PDB entry 8ZAC | X-ray diffraction, 2.45 A resolution | chains A and B

[Chain A (and B)]
Molecule: Alpha-ionylideneethane synthase aba3
Organism: Botrytis cinerea B05.10
Notes: EC 4.2.3.-; chain B of this document is another copy of the same molecule, construct and numbering; everything in this record applies to it too
Reference sequence: A0A384JQC9 (ABA3_BOTFB); residue numbers follow UniProt; this construct covers 1-440
Chain sequence (463 residues; each row starts with the number of its first residue; numbers below 1 keep their minus sign (His-22 is residue -22)):
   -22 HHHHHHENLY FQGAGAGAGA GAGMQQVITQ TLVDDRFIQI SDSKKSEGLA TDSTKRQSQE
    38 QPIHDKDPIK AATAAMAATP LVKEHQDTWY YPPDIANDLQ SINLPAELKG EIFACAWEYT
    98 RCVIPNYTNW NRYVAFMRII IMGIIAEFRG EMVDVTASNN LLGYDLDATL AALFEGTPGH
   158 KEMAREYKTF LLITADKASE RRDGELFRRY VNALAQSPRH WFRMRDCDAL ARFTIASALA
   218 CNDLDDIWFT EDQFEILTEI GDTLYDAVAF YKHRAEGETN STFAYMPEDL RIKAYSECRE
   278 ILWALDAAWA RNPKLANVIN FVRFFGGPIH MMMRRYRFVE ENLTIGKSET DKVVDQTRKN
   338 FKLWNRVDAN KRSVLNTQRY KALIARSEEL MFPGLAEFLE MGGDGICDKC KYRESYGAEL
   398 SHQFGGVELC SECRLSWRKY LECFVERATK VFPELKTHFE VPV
Disordered / not traced: -22 to 60, 326-351, 436-440 (chain B: -22 to 59, 331-338, 393-402, 437-440)
Sequence notes: expression tag (-22 to 0)
Bound ions: Zn2+: Cys384, Cys387, Cys407, Cys410

[Interface between chain A and chain B]
Pairs across the interface (130):
  His62(A) - Ser273(B)
  His62(A) - Glu274(B)
  His62(A) - Glu277(B)  salt bridge
  Asp64(A) - Glu277(B)
  Thr65(A) - Glu277(B)  hydrogen bond (backbone-side chain)
  Tyr67(A) - Glu277(B)
  Tyr67(A) - Ala281(B)  hydrophobic
  Tyr67(A) - Ala284(B)  hydrophobic
  Tyr68(A) - Ala284(B)
  Asp71(A) - Arg288(B)  salt bridge
  Ala73(A) - Phe436(B)
  Trp94(A) - Asp283(B)
  Trp94(A) - Ala284(B)
  Glu95(A) - Trp280(B)
  Arg98(A) - Trp280(B)
  Arg98(A) - Asp283(B)  salt bridge
  Arg98(A) - Ala293(B)  hydrogen bond (side chain-backbone)
  Arg98(A) - Ile296(B)
  Arg98(A) - Asn297(B)  hydrogen bond
  Arg98(A) - Arg300(B)
  Cys99(A) - Trp280(B)  hydrophobic
  Pro102(A) - Asn103(B)
  Pro102(A) - Asn297(B)  hydrogen bond (backbone-side chain)
  Asn103(A) - Asn103(B)  hydrogen bond
  Tyr104(A) - Ala287(B)
  Tyr104(A) - Arg288(B)  hydrogen bond (side chain-backbone)
  Tyr104(A) - Asn289(B)  hydrogen bond (side chain-backbone)
  Tyr104(A) - Pro290(B)
  Trp107(A) - Ala287(B)  hydrophobic
  Trp107(A) - Arg288(B)
  Ala244(A) - Leu320(B)  hydrophobic
  Val245(A) - Met308(B)  hydrophobic
  Val245(A) - Phe315(B)  hydrophobic
  Leu267(A) - Lys60(B)
  Arg268(A) - Leu320(B)
  Ile269(A) - Val316(B)
  Ile269(A) - Asn319(B)
  Ile269(A) - Leu320(B)  hydrophobic
  Lys270(A) - Lys60(B)  hydrogen bond (side chain-backbone)
  Tyr272(A) - Met308(B)  hydrogen bond (side chain-backbone)
  Tyr272(A) - Phe315(B)
  Tyr272(A) - Val316(B)  hydrophobic
  Tyr272(A) - Leu320(B)  hydrophobic
  Ser273(A) - His62(B)
  Ser273(A) - Val316(B)
  Glu274(A) - His62(B)
  Arg276(A) - Met308(B)  hydrogen bond (side chain-backbone)
  Arg276(A) - Met309(B)
  Arg276(A) - Met310(B)
  Arg276(A) - Arg311(B)
  Arg276(A) - Val316(B)
  Glu277(A) - His62(B)  salt bridge
  Glu277(A) - Asp64(B)
  Glu277(A) - Thr65(B)  hydrogen bond (side chain-backbone)
  Glu277(A) - Tyr67(B)
  Glu277(A) - Arg311(B)  salt bridge
  Trp280(A) - Trp94(B)
  Trp280(A) - Glu95(B)
  Trp280(A) - Arg98(B)
  Trp280(A) - Cys99(B)  hydrophobic
  Trp280(A) - Met309(B)  hydrogen bond (side chain-backbone)
  Trp280(A) - Arg311(B)
  Ala281(A) - Tyr67(B)  hydrophobic
  Asp283(A) - Trp94(B)
  Asp283(A) - Arg98(B)  salt bridge
  Ala284(A) - Tyr68(B)
  Ala284(A) - Trp94(B)  hydrophobic
  Ala287(A) - Pro69(B)  hydrophobic
  Ala287(A) - Trp107(B)  hydrophobic
  Arg288(A) - Asp71(B)  salt bridge
  Arg288(A) - Tyr104(B)  hydrogen bond (backbone-side chain)
  Arg288(A) - Trp107(B)
  Asn289(A) - Tyr104(B)  hydrogen bond (backbone-side chain)
  Pro290(A) - Tyr104(B)
  Ala293(A) - Arg98(B)
  Ile296(A) - Arg98(B)
  Asn297(A) - Arg98(B)  hydrogen bond
  Asn297(A) - Pro102(B)  hydrogen bond (side chain-backbone)
  Asn297(A) - Asn103(B)
  Arg300(A) - Arg98(B)
  Arg300(A) - Met309(B)
  Phe301(A) - Pro102(B)  hydrophobic
  Phe301(A) - Phe301(B)  hydrophobic
  Phe301(A) - Met309(B)  hydrophobic
  Gly304(A) - Met308(B)
  Pro305(A) - Met308(B)
  Pro305(A) - Met309(B)  hydrophobic
  Met308(A) - Val245(B)  hydrophobic
  Met308(A) - Tyr272(B)  hydrogen bond (backbone-side chain)
  Met308(A) - Arg276(B)  hydrogen bond (backbone-side chain)
  Met308(A) - Gly304(B)
  Met308(A) - Pro305(B)
  Met308(A) - Ile322(B)  hydrophobic
  Met309(A) - Arg276(B)
  Met309(A) - Trp280(B)  hydrogen bond (backbone-side chain)
  Met309(A) - Arg300(B)
  Met309(A) - Phe301(B)  hydrophobic
  Met309(A) - Pro305(B)  hydrophobic
  Met310(A) - Arg276(B)
  Arg311(A) - Arg276(B)
  Arg311(A) - Glu277(B)  salt bridge
  Arg311(A) - Trp280(B)
  Phe315(A) - Val245(B)  hydrophobic
  Phe315(A) - Tyr272(B)
  Val316(A) - Ile269(B)
  Val316(A) - Tyr272(B)  hydrophobic
  Val316(A) - Ser273(B)
  Val316(A) - Arg276(B)
  Asn319(A) - Arg268(B)
  Asn319(A) - Ile269(B)
  Asn319(A) - Glu326(B)  hydrogen bond
  Leu320(A) - Ala244(B)
  Leu320(A) - Arg268(B)
  Leu320(A) - Ile269(B)  hydrophobic
  Leu320(A) - Tyr272(B)  hydrophobic
  Leu320(A) - Ile322(B)
  Thr321(A) - Ile322(B)
  Thr321(A) - Gly323(B)
  Thr321(A) - Lys324(B)
  Thr321(A) - Ser325(B)
  Ile322(A) - Met308(B)  hydrophobic
  Ile322(A) - Leu320(B)
  Ile322(A) - Thr321(B)
  Ile322(A) - Ile322(B)  hydrogen bond (backbone-backbone)
  Gly323(A) - Thr321(B)
  Lys324(A) - Thr321(B)
  Lys324(A) - Gly323(B)  hydrogen bond (side chain-backbone)
  Lys324(A) - Lys324(B)
  Lys324(A) - Ser325(B)
  Lys324(A) - Asp328(B)  salt bridge
Interface residues without a listed pair, chain A (58 interface residues in all): Glu61, Gln63, Pro69, Asp266, Trp286
Interface residues without a listed pair, chain B (59 interface residues in all): Gln63, Lys270, Trp286

[In short]
58 residues of chain A face 59 of chain B across their interface, with 22 hydrogen bonds and 9 salt bridges.
Polar contacts include His62(A)-Glu277(B), Asp71(A)-Arg288(B) and Arg98(A)-Asp283(B). Cys384(A), Cys387(A),
Cys407(A) and Cys410(A) form the Zn2+ site.
Chain A and chain B are both Alpha-ionylideneethane synthase aba3 (Botrytis cinerea B05.10); the structure,
Crystal structure of BcABA3 from Botrytis cinerea, was determined by X-ray diffraction (same publication as
8ZAD, 8ZAE, 8ZAF and 8ZAG).
